Entry 9GCK (electron microscopy, 3.70 A resolution); this record covers chains B and E of the 6 polymer chains in the assembly.

== Chain B ==
Name: Transcription factor tau 131 kDa subunit
From: Saccharomyces cerevisiae
UniProt: P33339 (TFC4_YEAST); residues 1-1025 here = UniProt positions 1-1025
Chain sequence (1029 residues; row label = number of the first residue in the row):
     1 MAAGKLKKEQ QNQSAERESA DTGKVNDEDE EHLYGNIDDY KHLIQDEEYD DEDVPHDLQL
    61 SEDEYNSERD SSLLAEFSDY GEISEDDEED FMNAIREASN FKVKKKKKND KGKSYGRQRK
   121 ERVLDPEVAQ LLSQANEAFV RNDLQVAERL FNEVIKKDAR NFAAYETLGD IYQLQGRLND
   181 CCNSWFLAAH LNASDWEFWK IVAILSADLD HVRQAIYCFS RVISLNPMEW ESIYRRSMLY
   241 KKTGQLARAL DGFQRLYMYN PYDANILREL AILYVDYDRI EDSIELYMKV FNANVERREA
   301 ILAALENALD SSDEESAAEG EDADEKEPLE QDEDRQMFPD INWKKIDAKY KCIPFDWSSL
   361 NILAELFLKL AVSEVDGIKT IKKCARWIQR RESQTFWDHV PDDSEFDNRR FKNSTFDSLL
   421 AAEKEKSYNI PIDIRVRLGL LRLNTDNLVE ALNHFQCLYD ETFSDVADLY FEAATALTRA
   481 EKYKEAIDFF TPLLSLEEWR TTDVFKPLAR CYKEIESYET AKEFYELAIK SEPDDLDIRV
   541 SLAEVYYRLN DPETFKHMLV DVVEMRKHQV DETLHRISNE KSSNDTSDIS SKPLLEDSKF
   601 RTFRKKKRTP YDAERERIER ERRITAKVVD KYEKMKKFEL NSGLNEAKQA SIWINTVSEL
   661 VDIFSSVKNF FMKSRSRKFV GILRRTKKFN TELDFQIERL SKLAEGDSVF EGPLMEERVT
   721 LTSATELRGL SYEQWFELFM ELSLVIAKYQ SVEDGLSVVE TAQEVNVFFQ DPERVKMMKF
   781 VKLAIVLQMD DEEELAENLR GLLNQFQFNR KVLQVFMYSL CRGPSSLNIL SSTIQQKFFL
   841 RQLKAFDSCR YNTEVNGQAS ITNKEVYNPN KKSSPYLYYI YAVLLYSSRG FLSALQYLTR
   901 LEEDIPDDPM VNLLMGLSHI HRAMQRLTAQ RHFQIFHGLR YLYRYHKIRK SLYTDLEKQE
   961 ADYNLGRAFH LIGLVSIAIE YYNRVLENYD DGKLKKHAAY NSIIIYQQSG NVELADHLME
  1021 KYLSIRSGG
Disordered / not traced: 1-731, 1026-1029
Sequence notes: expression tag (1026-1029)

== Chain E ==
Molecule: 45-nt DNA strand
Sequence (45 nucleotides; row label = number of the first residue in the row):
     1 TTTTTTTTTT TTTTTTTTTT TTTTTTTTTT TTTTTTTTTT TTTTT

== Chain B / chain E interface ==
Contacting residue pairs (7; chain B residue first):
  Arg922(B) with DT30(E), salt bridge to the phosphate
  Gln925(B) with DT29(E), phosphate contact
  Arg926(B) with DT28(E), hydrogen bond to the base; DT29(E), sugar contact
  Leu927(B) with DT29(E), phosphate contact; DT30(E), hydrogen bond to the phosphate
  Thr928(B) with DT30(E), hydrogen bond to the phosphate
Also at the interface, not in a pair above, chain E (4 interface residues in all): DT27

== In short ==
5 residues of chain B face 4 of chain E across their interface; the contacts include 3 hydrogen bonds and 1
salt bridge. Polar contacts include Arg926(B)-DT28(E), Leu927(B)-DT30(E) and Thr928(B)-DT30(E).
Here chain B is Transcription factor tau 131 kDa subunit (Saccharomyces cerevisiae) and chain E is a 45-nt DNA
strand. Entry 9GCK (yeast TFIIIC TauA subcomplex bound to a tRNA gene) was determined by electron microscopy,
deposited together with 9GC3.
